1E56 - chains A and B; structure by X-ray diffraction, 2.10 A resolution.

# Chain A (and B)
Name: Beta-glucosidase
Organism: Zea mays
Notes: EC 3.2.1.21; chain B of this document is another copy of the same molecule, construct and numbering; everything in this record applies to it too
UniProtKB: P49235 (BGLC_MAIZE); residues 1-512 here correspond to UniProt positions 55-566 (UniProt number = residue number + 54)
Chain sequence (512 residues; numbered 1 to 512; the number before each row is that of its first residue):
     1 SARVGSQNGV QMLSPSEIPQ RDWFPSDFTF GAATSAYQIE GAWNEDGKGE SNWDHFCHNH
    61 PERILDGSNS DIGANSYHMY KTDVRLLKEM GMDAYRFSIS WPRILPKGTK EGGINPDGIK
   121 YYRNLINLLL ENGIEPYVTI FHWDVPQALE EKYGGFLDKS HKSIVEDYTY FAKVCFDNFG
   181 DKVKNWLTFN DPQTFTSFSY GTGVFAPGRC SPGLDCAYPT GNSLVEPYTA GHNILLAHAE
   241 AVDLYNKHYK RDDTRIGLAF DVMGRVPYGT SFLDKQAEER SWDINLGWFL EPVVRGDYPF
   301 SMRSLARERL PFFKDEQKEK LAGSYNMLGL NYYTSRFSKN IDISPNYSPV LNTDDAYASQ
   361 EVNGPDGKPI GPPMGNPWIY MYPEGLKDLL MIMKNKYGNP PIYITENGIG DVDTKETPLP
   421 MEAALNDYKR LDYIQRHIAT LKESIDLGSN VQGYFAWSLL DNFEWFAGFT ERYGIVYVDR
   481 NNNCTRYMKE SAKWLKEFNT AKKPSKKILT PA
Unresolved in the structure: 1-12, 503-512
Disulfides: C210-C216
Differences from the reference sequence: engineered mutation D191 (Glu245 in P49235)
Small-molecule neighbours: beta-D-glucopyranose / HBO: Q38, H142, W143, N190, D191, T194, F198, F205, D261, M263, N331, Y333, W378, E406, W457, E464, W465, F466, A467, E471, Y473
UniProt features mapped onto this chain:
  - region (Dimerization): S271 to R307, N340 to L351, K396 to N399
  - active site: E406 (Nucleophile)
  - binding site (a beta-D-glucoside): Q38, H142, Y333, E406, W457, E464, W465, Y473
From the paper describing this entry:
  - binding site for the ligand HBO: F198, F205, W378, F466, A467
  - contacts within the chain: W53-F205 (hydrophobic contact), F56-F205 (hydrophobic contact), W143-F205 (hydrophobic contact), F205-W465 (hydrophobic contact), W378-Y473
  - binding site for beta-D-glucopyranose: Q38, H142, N190, D191, E464, W465
  - specificity-determining residues: W378
  - specificity-determining residues: F198, F205, F466, A467 (by similarity / conservation)
  - catalytic residues: E406 (citing earlier work)

# How chain A and chain B interact
Pairs across the interface - 36 pairs, chain A then chain B:
  F272(A) with E291(B); K396(B); Y397(B), hydrophobic
  L273(A) with R295(B)
  R280(A) with F300(B)
  E291(A) with F272(B)
  R295(A) with L273(B); D342(B), salt bridge
  F300(A) with R280(B); L305(B), hydrophobic; I341(B); I343(B), hydrophobic; Y357(B), hydrophobic
  R303(A) with I343(B)
  S304(A) with S304(B); L305(B); R307(B), hydrogen bond (backbone-side chain); I343(B)
  L305(A) with F300(B), hydrophobic; S304(B); R307(B), hydrogen bond (backbone-side chain)
  R307(A) with S304(B), hydrogen bond (side chain-backbone); L305(B), hydrogen bond (side chain-backbone)
  F312(A) with I343(B); S344(B); P345(B)
  I341(A) with F300(B)
  D342(A) with R295(B), salt bridge
  I343(A) with F300(B), hydrophobic; R303(B); S304(B); F312(B)
  S344(A) with F312(B)
  P345(A) with F312(B)
  Y357(A) with F300(B), hydrophobic
  K396(A) with F272(B)
Other interface residues (no listed pair), chain A (22 interface residues in all): Q276, E279, N340, Y397
Other interface residues (no listed pair), chain B (21 interface residues in all): Q276, E279

# Summary
22 residues of chain A and 21 residues of chain B are in contact, with 4 hydrogen bonds and 2 salt bridges.
Among the polar pairs are R295(A)-D342(B), S304(A)-R307(B) and L305(A)-R307(B). Chain A binds
beta-D-glucopyranose / HBO. The paper reports the catalytic residue E406(A); a binding site for
beta-D-glucopyranose at Q38(A), H142(A) and N190(A) among others.
Both chains are Beta-glucosidase (Zea mays). Entry 1E56 (Crystal structure of the inactive mutant Monocot
(Maize ZMGlu1) beta-glucosidase ZMGluE191D in complex with the natural ...) was determined by X-ray
diffraction (same publication as 1E4L, 1E4N and 1E55).
